3T4A - chains A and C of the 4 polymer chains in the assembly; structure by X-ray diffraction, 3.40 A resolution.

== Chain A ==
Molecule: Complement C3 beta chain
From: Homo sapiens
Notes: fragment: C3c beta chain
Reference sequence: P01024 (CO3_HUMAN); residues 1-645 here correspond to UniProt positions 23-667 (UniProt number = residue number + 22)
Amino-acid sequence (645 residues; numbered 1 to 645; the number before each row is that of its first residue):
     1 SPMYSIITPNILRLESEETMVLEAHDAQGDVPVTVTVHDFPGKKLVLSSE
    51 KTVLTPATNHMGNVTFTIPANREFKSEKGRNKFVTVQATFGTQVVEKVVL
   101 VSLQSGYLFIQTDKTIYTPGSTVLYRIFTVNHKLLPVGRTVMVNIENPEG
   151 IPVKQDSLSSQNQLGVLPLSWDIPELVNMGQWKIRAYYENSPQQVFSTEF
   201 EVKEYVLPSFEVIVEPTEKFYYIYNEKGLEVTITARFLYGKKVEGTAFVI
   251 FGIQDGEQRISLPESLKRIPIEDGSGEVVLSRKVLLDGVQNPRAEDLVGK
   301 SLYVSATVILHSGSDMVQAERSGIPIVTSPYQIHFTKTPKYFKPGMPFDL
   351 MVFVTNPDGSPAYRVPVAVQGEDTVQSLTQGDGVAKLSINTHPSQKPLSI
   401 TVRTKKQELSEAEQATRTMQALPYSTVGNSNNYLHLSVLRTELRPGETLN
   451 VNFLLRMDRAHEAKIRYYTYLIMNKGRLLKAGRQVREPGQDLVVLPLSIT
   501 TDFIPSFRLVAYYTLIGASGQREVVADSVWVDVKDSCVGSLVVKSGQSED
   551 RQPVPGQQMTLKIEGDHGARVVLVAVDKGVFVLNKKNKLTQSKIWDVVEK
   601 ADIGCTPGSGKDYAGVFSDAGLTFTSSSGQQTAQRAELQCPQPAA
Not modelled in the structure: 71-79, 643-645
Curated features (UniProtKB/Swiss-Prot):
  - site: S519, G520 (Microbial infection: Cleavage)
  - modified residue (Phosphoserine): S16, S48, S275, S281
  - glycosylation: N63 (N-linked (GlcNAc...) asparagine)
Disulfides: C605-C640

== Chain C ==
Molecule: Complement C3c alpha' chain fragment 2
From: Homo sapiens
Notes: fragment: C3c alpha' chain fragment 2
Reference sequence: P01024 (CO3_HUMAN); residues 1299-1641 here correspond to UniProt positions 1321-1663 (UniProt number = residue number + 22)
Amino-acid sequence (343 residues; numbered 1299 to 1641; the number before each row is that of its first residue):
  1299 SEETKENEGFTVTAEGKGQGTLSVVTMYHAKAKDQLTCNKFDLKVTIKPA
  1349 PETEKRPQDAKNTMILEICTRYRGDQDATMSILDISMMTGFAPDTDDLKQ
  1399 LANGVDRYISKYELDKAFSDRNTLIIYLDKVSHSEDDCLAFKVHQYFNVE
  1449 LIQPGAVKVYAYYNLEESCTRFYHPEKEDGKLNKLCRDELCRCAEENCFI
  1499 QKSDDKVTLEERLDKACEPGVDYVYKTRLVKVQLSNDFDEYIMAIEQTIK
  1549 SGSDEVQVGQQRTFISPIKCREALKLEEKKHYLMWGLSSDFWGEKPNLSY
  1599 IIGKDTWVEHWPEEDECQDEENQKQCQDLGAFTESMVVFGCPN
Not modelled in the structure: 1299-1334, 1350-1358, 1501-1502
Curated features (UniProtKB/Swiss-Prot):
  - region: E1612 to F1637 (Interaction with CFP/properdin)
  - site: N1641 (Coordinates Mg(2+) for interaction with Complement factor B Bb fragment (CFB))
  - modified residue (Phosphoserine): S1299, S1551
  - glycosylation: N1595 (N-linked (GlcNAc...) asparagine)
Disulfides: C1336-C1467, C1367-C1436, C1484-C1489, C1496-C1568, C1515-C1639, C1615-C1624

== How chain A and chain C interact ==
Pairs across the interface (23):
  T246(A) - Y1406(C)
  T246(A) - Y1425(C)  hydrogen bond
  F248(A) - M1378(C)  hydrophobic
  F248(A) - I1380(C)  hydrophobic
  F248(A) - Y1425(C)  hydrophobic
  F248(A) - Y1460(C)  hydrophobic
  L266(A) - M1378(C)  hydrophobic
  L266(A) - Y1460(C)
  R268(A) - M1378(C)  hydrogen bond
  R268(A) - Y1406(C)
  R268(A) - Y1425(C)
  R268(A) - D1427(C)  salt bridge
  I309(A) - I1423(C)  hydrophobic
  L310(A) - I1423(C)
  H311(A) - S1408(C)  hydrogen bond
  H311(A) - Y1410(C)
  H311(A) - E1411(C)
  H311(A) - T1421(C)
  H311(A) - I1423(C)
  S312(A) - T1421(C)
  G313(A) - D1382(C)
  G313(A) - I1423(C)
  M316(A) - L1463(C)  hydrophobic
Other interface residues (no listed pair), chain A (16 interface residues in all): E244, I250, K267, P270, T307, Q318
Other interface residues (no listed pair), chain C (16 interface residues in all): Y1458, Y1461, N1462

== Overview ==
Chain A and chain C each contribute 16 residues to their interface, with 3 hydrogen bonds and 1 salt bridge.
Polar contacts include R268(A)-D1427(C), T246(A)-Y1425(C) and R268(A)-M1378(C).
Here chain A is Complement C3 beta chain and chain C is Complement C3c alpha' chain fragment 2, both from Homo
sapiens. Entry 3T4A (Structure of a truncated form of Staphylococcal Complement Inhibitor B bound to human C3c
at 3.4 ...) was determined by X-ray diffraction together with 3T46, 3T47, 3T48 and 3T49 from the same study.
